PDB entry 7OGS | X-ray diffraction, 2.37 A resolution | chains B and C of the 4 polymer chains in the assembly

== Chain B ==
Protein: Interferon regulatory factor 4
From: Homo sapiens
UniProtKB: Q15306 (IRF4_HUMAN); numbering as in UniProt (aligned over 20-139)
Chain sequence (141 residues; row label = number of the first residue in the row; numbers below 1 keep their minus sign (Met-1 is residue -1)):
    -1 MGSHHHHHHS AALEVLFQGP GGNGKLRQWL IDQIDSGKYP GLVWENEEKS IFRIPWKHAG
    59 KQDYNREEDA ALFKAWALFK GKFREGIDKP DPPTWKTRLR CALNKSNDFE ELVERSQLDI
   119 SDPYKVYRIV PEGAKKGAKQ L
Unresolved in the structure: -1 to 19, 134-139
Sequence notes: initiating methionine (-1); expression tag (0-19)
UniProt features mapped onto this chain:
  - DNA-binding region: Asn21 to Pro129 (IRF tryptophan pentad repeat)
  - natural variant: Thr95 (T95R: In IMD131), Arg98 (R98W: In IMD131)
  - mutagenesis: Arg98 to Cys99 (Loss of DNA-binding transcription activator activity)

== Chain C ==
Molecule: 20-nt DNA strand
Sequence (20 nucleotides; numbered 1 to 20; the number before each row is that of its first residue):
     1 TGTACTTTCG GTTTCAGTTA

== How chain B and chain C interact ==
Residue-residue contacts - 21 pairs, chain B then chain C:
  Gly22(B) with DA4(C), sugar contact; DC5(C), phosphate contact
  Lys23(B) with DC5(C), hydrogen bond to the phosphate
  Leu24(B) with DC5(C), hydrogen bond to the phosphate
  His56(B) with DT14(C), sugar contact
  Gly58(B) with DC15(C), phosphate contact
  Lys59(B) with DC15(C), phosphate contact
  Gln60(B) with DA16(C), phosphate contact
  Trp74(B) with DC5(C), phosphate contact; DT6(C), hydrogen bond to the phosphate
  Lys78(B) with DC5(C), hydrogen bond to the phosphate; DT6(C), salt bridge to the phosphate
  Lys80(B) with DT6(C), phosphate contact; DT7(C), salt bridge to the phosphate
  Arg96(B) with DT6(C), phosphate contact; DT7(C), salt bridge to the phosphate
  Cys99(B) with DT6(C), base contact; DT7(C), hydrogen bond to the base
  Ala100(B) with DT6(C), base contact
  Lys103(B) with DC5(C), base contact; DT6(C), base contact
Interface residues without a listed pair, chain B (19 interface residues in all): Asn21, Thr95, Asn105, Asp106, Lys133
Interface residues without a listed pair, chain C (8 interface residues in all): DT8

== Overview ==
The interface between chain B and chain C involves 19 residues on one side and 8 on the other, with 5 hydrogen
bonds and 3 salt bridges. Polar pairs include Cys99(B)-DT7(C), Lys23(B)-DC5(C) and Leu24(B)-DC5(C).
Here chain B is Interferon regulatory factor 4 (Homo sapiens) and chain C is a 20-nt DNA strand. Entry 7OGS
(X-ray Structure of Interferon Regulatory Factor 4 DNA binding domain bound to an interferon-stimulated
response element) was determined by X-ray diffraction.
